Entry 6YS8 (electron microscopy, 3.90 A resolution); this record covers chains B and G of the 7 polymer chains in the assembly.

[Chain B]
Molecule: GldM
From: Flavobacterium johnsoniae
Reference sequence: Q5EGM3 (Q5EGM3_FLAJO); residue numbers follow UniProt; this construct covers 1-513
Amino-acid sequence (513 residues; each row starts with the number of its first residue):
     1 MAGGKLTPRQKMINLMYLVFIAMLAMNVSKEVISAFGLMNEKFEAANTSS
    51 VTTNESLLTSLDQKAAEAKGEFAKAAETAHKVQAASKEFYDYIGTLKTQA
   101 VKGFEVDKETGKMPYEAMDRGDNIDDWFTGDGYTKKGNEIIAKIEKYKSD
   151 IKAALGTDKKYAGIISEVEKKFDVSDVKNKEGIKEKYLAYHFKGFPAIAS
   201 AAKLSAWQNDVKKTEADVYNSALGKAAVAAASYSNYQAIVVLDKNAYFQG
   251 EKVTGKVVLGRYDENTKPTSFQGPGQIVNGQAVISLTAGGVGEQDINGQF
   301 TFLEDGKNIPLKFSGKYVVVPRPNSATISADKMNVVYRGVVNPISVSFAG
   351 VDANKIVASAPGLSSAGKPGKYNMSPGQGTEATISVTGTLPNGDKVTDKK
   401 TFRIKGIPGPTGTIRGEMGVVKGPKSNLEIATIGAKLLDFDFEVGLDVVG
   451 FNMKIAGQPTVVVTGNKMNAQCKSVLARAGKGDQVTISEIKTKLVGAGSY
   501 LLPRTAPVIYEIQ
Not modelled in the structure: 1-6, 226-513

[Chain G]
Molecule: GldL
From: Flavobacterium johnsoniae
Reference sequence: Q5EGM4 (Q5EGM4_FLAJO); residue numbers follow UniProt; this construct covers 1-215
Amino-acid sequence (215 residues; numbered 1 to 215; the number before each row is that of its first residue):
     1 MALLSKKVMNFAYGMGAAVVIVGALFKITHFEIGPLTGTVMLSIGLLTEA
    51 LIFALSAFEPVEDELDWTLVYPELANGQARKKEAKAETATDAQGLLSQKL
   101 DAMLKEAKVDGELMASLGNSIKNFEGAAKAISPTVDSIAGQKKYAEEMSM
   151 AAAQMESLNSLYKVQLESASRNAQANSEIAENAAKLKEQMASMTANIASL
   201 NSVYGGMLSAMSNKG
Not modelled in the structure: 1-2, 63-215

[Interface between chain B and chain G]
Pairs across the interface (10):
  P8(B) with F53(G)
  K11(B) with N10(G); Y13(G), hydrogen bond (backbone-side chain)
  M12(B) with F53(G)
  L15(B) with A17(G), hydrophobic; V20(G), hydrophobic; E49(G)
  L18(B) with I21(G), hydrophobic
  A22(B) with A24(G), hydrophobic
  M26(B) with K27(G)
Also at the interface, not in a pair above, chain B (10 interface residues in all): N14, M16, A25
Also at the interface, not in a pair above, chain G (11 interface residues in all): I28, L46

[Overview]
Chain B and chain G form an interface of 10 and 11 residues respectively; the contacts include 1 hydrogen
bond. Its one hydrogen-bonded contact is K11(B)-Y13(G).
Chain B is GldM and chain G is GldL, both from Flavobacterium johnsoniae; the structure, Structure of GldLM,
the proton-powered motor that drives protein transport and gliding motility, was determined by electron
microscopy.
